PDB entry 7XAM | electron microscopy, 3.50 A resolution | chains A and M of the 34 polymer chains in the assembly

== Chain A ==
Molecule: 23S rRNA
From: Mycolicibacterium smegmatis MC2 155
Sequence (3120 nucleotides; each row starts with the number of its first residue):
     1 UAAGUGUUUA AGGGCGCAUG GUGGAUGCCU UGGCACUGGG AGCCGAUGAA GGACGUAGGA
    61 GGCUGCGAUA AGCCUCGGGG AGCUGUCAAC CGAGCGUUGA UCCGAGGAUG UCCGAAUGGG
   121 GAAACCCGGC ACGAGUGAUG UCGUGUCACC AGGCGCUGAA UAUAUAGGCG UCUGGGGGGA
   181 ACGCGGGGAA GUGAAACAUC UCAGUACCCG UAGGAAGAGA AAACAAAAUG UGAUUCCGUG
   241 AGUAGUGGCG AGCGAAAGCG GAGGAUGGCU AAACCGUAUG CAUGUGAUAC CGGGUAGGGG
   301 UUGUGUGUGC GGGGUUGUGG GACCUAUCUU UCCGGCUCUA CCUGGCUGGA GGGCAGUGAG
   361 AAAAUGUUGU GGUUAGCGGA AAUGGCUUGG GAUGGCCUGC CGUAGACGGU GAGAGCCCGG
   421 UACGUGAAAA CCCGACGUCU GUCUUGAUGG UGUUCCCGAG UAGCAGCGGG CCCGUGGAAU
   481 CUGCUGUGAA UCUGCCGGGA CCACCCGGUA AGCCUGAAUA CUUCCCAGUG ACCGAUAGCG
   541 GAUUAGUACC GUGAGGGAAU GGUGAAAAGU ACCCCGGGAG GGGAGUGAAA GAGUACCUGA
   601 AACCGUGCGC UUACAAUCCG UCAGAGCCCU CGACGUGUCG UGGGGUGAUG GCGUGCCUUU
   661 UGAAGAAUGA GCCUGCGAGU CAGGGACAUG UCGCGAGGUU AACCCGGGUG GGGUAGCCGC
   721 AGCGAAAGCG AGUCUGAAUA GGGCGUAUCC ACACAAGAGU GUGUGGUGUA GUGGUGUGUU
   781 CUGGACCCGA AGCGGAGUGA UCUACCCAUG GCCAGGGUGA AGCGCGGGUA AGACCGCGUG
   841 GAGGCCCGAA CCCACUUAGG UUGAAGACUG AGGGGAUGAG CUGUGGGUAG GGGUGAAAGG
   901 CCAAUCAAAC UCCGUGAUAG CUGGUUCUCC CCGAAAUGCA UUUAGGUGCA GCGUCGCAUG
   961 UUUCUUGCCG GAGGUAGAGC UACUGGAUGG CCGAUGGGCC CCACAGGGUU ACUGACGUCA
  1021 GCCAAACUCC GAAUGCCGGU AAGUCCAAGA GUGCGGCAGU GAGACGGCGG GGGAUAAGCU
  1081 CCGUGCGUCG AGAGGGAAAC AGCCCAGAUC GCCGGCUAAG GCCCCUAAGC GUGUGCUAAG
  1141 UGGAAAAGGA UGUGCAGUCG CGAAGACAAC CAGGAGGUUG GCUUAGAAGC AGCCACCCUU
  1201 GAAAGAGUGC GUAAUAGCUC ACUGGUCAAG UGAUUGUGCG CCGAUAAUGU AGCGGGGCUC
  1261 AAGCACACCG CCGAAGCCGC GGCAGCCAAC GUGUUGGCUG GGUAGGGGAG CGUCCUGCAU
  1321 CCGGUGAAGC CGCCGAGUGA UCGAGUGGUG GAGGGUGUGG GAGUGAGAAU GCAGGCAUGA
  1381 GUAGCGAUUA GGCAAGUGAG AACCUUGCCC GCCGAAAGAC CAAGGGUUCC UGGGCCAGGC
  1441 CAGUCCGCCC AGGGUGAGUC GGGACCUAAG GCGAGGCCGA CAGGCGUAGU CGAUGGACAA
  1501 CGGGUUGAUA UUCCCGUACC CGUGUAUGUG CGUCCAUGAU GAAUCAGCGG UACUAACCAU
  1561 CCAAAACCAC CGUGACCGCA CCUUUCGGGG UGUGGCGUUG GUGGGGCUGC AUGGGACCUU
  1621 CGUUGGUAGU AGUCAAGCGA UGGGGUGACG CAGGAAGGUA GCCGUACCGG UCAGUGGUAA
  1681 UACCGGGGUA AGCCUGUAGG GAGUCAGAUA GGUAAAUCCG UCUGGCAUAU AUCCUGAGAG
  1741 GUGAUGCAUA GCCGAGUGAG GCGAAUUCGG UGAUCCUAUG CUGCCGAGAA AAGCCUCUAG
  1801 CGAGGACAUA CACGGCCCGU ACCCCAAACC AACACAGGUG GUCAGGUAGA GAAUACUAAG
  1861 GCGUACGAGU GAACUAUGGU UAAGGAACUC GGCAAAAUGC CCCCGUAACU UCGGGAGAAG
  1921 GGGGACCCAC AUGGCGUGUA AGCCUUUACG GCCCAAGCGU GAGUGGGUGG CACAAACCAG
  1981 UGAGAAGCGA CUGUUUACUA AAAACACAGG UCCGUGCGAA GUCGCAAGAC GAUGUAUACG
  2041 GACUGACGCC UGCCCGGUGC UGGAAGGUUA AGAGGACCCG UUAACUCCCU UUGGGGGUGA
  2101 AGCGGAGAAU UUAAGCCCCA GUAAACGGCG GUGGUAACUA UAACCAUCCU AAGGUAGCGA
  2161 AAUUCCUUGU CGGGUAAGUU CCGACCUGCA CGAAUGGCGU AACGACUUCU CAACUGUCUC
  2221 AACCAUAGAC UCGGCGAAAU UGCACUACGA GUAAAGAUGC UCGUUACGCG CGGCAGGACG
  2281 AAAAGACCCC GGGACCUUCA CUACAACUUG GUAUUGGUGC UCGAUACGGU UUGUGUAGGA
  2341 UAGGUGGGAG ACUGUGAAGC UCACACGCCA GUGUGGGUGG AGUCGUUGUU GAAAUACCAC
  2401 UCUGAUCGUA UUGGGCCUCU AACCUCGGAC CGUAUAUCCG GUUCAGGGAC AGUGCCUGGU
  2461 GGGUAGUUUA ACUGGGGCGG UUGCCUCCUA AAAUGUAACG GAGGCGCCCA AAGGUUCCCU
  2521 CAACCUGGAC GGCAAUCAGG UGUUGAGUGU AAGUGCACAA GGGAGCUUGA CUGCGAGACG
  2581 GACAUGUCGA GCAGGGACGA AAGUCGGGAC UAGUGAUCCG GCACCUCUGA GUGGAAGGGG
  2641 UGUCGCUCAA CGGAUAAAAG GUACCCCGGG GAUAACAGGC UGAUCUUCCC CAAGAGUCCA
  2701 UAUCGACGGG AUGGUUUGGC ACCUCGAUGU CGGCUCGUCG CAUCCUGGGG CUGGAGCAGG
  2761 UCCCAAGGGU UGGGCUGUUC GCCCAUUAAA GCGGCACGCG AGCUGGGUUU AGAACGUCGU
  2821 GAGACAGUUC GGUCUCUAUC CGCCGCGCGC GUCAGAAGCU UGAGGAAACC UGUCCCUAGU
  2881 ACGAGAGGAC CGGGACGGAC GAACCUCUGG UAUACCAGUU GUCCCACCAG GGGCACGGCU
  2941 GGAUAGCCAC GUUCGGACAG GAUAACCGCU GAAAGCAUCU AAGCGGGAAA CCUCUUCCAA
  3001 GACCAGGCUU CUCACCCUCU AGGAGGGAUA AGGCCCCCCG CAGACCACGG GAUUGAUAGA
  3061 CCAGACCUGG AAGCCUAGUA AUAGGUGCAG GGAACUGGCA CUAACCGGCC GAAAACUUAC
Disordered / not traced: 1, 1562-1609, 2136-2144
Metal / ion sites: Mg2+ site 1 near G13 (its only coordinating residue here); Mg2+ site 2: C28, G1354; Mg2+ site 3: C43, G214; Mg2+ site 4 near U56 (its only coordinating residue here); Mg2+ site 5 near U69 (its only coordinating residue here); Mg2+ site 6 near U117 (its only coordinating residue here); Mg2+ site 7: A159, U163; Mg2+ site 8: G191, U2467; Mg2+ site 9 near G191 (its only coordinating residue here); Mg2+ site 10: A196, C197; Mg2+ site 11 near G204 (its only coordinating residue here); Mg2+ site 12 near G217 (its only coordinating residue here); 233 more Mg2+ sites not listed

== Chain M ==
Molecule: 50S ribosomal protein L15
From: Mycolicibacterium smegmatis MC2 155
UniProtKB: A0QSG8 (A0QSG8_MYCS2); residue numbers follow UniProt; this construct covers 1-147
Sequence (147 residues; each row starts with the number of its first residue):
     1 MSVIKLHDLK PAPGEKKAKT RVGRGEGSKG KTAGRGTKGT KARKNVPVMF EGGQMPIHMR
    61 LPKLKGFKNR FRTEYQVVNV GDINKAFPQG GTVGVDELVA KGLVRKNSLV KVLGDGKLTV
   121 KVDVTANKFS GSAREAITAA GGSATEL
Disordered / not traced: 1-2
Metal / ion sites: Mg2+ site 1: Glu-26 (shared with A1304(A) of chain A); Mg2+ site 2: Gly-34 (shared with A1058(A), G1306(A) of chain A)

== How chain A and chain M interact ==
Pairs across the interface (155):
  A195(A) with Phe-50(M), base contact
  A244(A) with Arg-70(M), sugar contact
  G245(A) with Lys-68(M), phosphate contact
  C249(A) with Lys-63(M), hydrogen bond to the sugar
  G250(A) with Met-59(M), phosphate contact
  A251(A) with Met-49(M), phosphate contact; His-58(M), phosphate contact
  U658(A) with Glu-26(M), phosphate contact; Lys-31(M), phosphate contact
  U659(A) with Lys-31(M), salt bridge to the phosphate; Lys-38(M), phosphate contact
  U660(A) with Lys-38(M), salt bridge to the phosphate
  G679(A) with Val-22(M), sugar contact; Arg-24(M), salt bridge to the phosphate; Thr-32(M), base contact; Ala-33(M), base contact; Arg-35(M), hydrogen bond to the base
  U680(A) with Lys-19(M), salt bridge to the phosphate
  G690(A) with Gly-14(M), hydrogen bond to the sugar; Glu-15(M), hydrogen bond to the base
  U691(A) with Ala-12(M), sugar contact; Pro-13(M), sugar contact; Gly-14(M), sugar contact; Glu-15(M), sugar contact
  G697(A) with Lys-101(M), phosphate contact
  U714(A) with Lys-106(M), hydrogen bond to the sugar
  C718(A) with Arg-105(M), base contact
  G719(A) with Arg-105(M), hydrogen bond to the base
  C720(A) with Gln-76(M), base contact; Arg-105(M), base contact
  A721(A) with Val-77(M), base contact; Asn-79(M), hydrogen bond to the base; Leu-113(M), base contact
  G724(A) with Arg-72(M), hydrogen bond to the base
  A725(A) with Lys-65(M), sugar contact; Gly-66(M), sugar contact; Phe-67(M), hydrogen bond to the sugar
  A726(A) with Phe-67(M), sugar contact; Asn-69(M), hydrogen bond to the phosphate
  A727(A) with Asn-69(M), hydrogen bond to the phosphate; Arg-72(M), salt bridge to the phosphate
  G728(A) with Arg-72(M), hydrogen bond to the base; Thr-73(M), phosphate contact
  G730(A) with Val-77(M), base contact; Lys-111(M), salt bridge to the phosphate; Leu-113(M), base contact; Ser-130(M), phosphate contact; Gly-131(M), hydrogen bond to the phosphate
  A731(A) with Leu-113(M), phosphate contact; Gly-114(M), hydrogen bond to the phosphate; Asp-115(M), base contact; Ser-130(M), hydrogen bond to the phosphate; Ser-132(M), hydrogen bond to the phosphate
  G765(A) with Lys-117(M), salt bridge to the phosphate
  G776(A) with Lys-16(M), sugar contact; Lys-17(M), hydrogen bond to the sugar
  U777(A) with Lys-17(M), sugar contact; Thr-20(M), phosphate contact
  G778(A) with Lys-19(M), phosphate contact; Thr-20(M), hydrogen bond to the phosphate
  C781(A) with Asn-45(M), hydrogen bond to the phosphate
  C786(A) with Arg-35(M), salt bridge to the phosphate; Ala-42(M), hydrogen bond to the base
  A919(A) with Lys-44(M), salt bridge to the phosphate
  G920(A) with Thr-40(M), hydrogen bond to the sugar; Lys-44(M), salt bridge to the phosphate
  C921(A) with Gly-39(M), phosphate contact
  U922(A) with Lys-38(M), salt bridge to the phosphate; Arg-43(M), hydrogen bond to the base
  G923(A) with Lys-38(M), salt bridge to the phosphate; Arg-43(M), hydrogen bond to the base
  U925(A) with Gly-23(M), hydrogen bond to the sugar; Lys-31(M), hydrogen bond to the base
  U926(A) with Gly-23(M), phosphate contact; Arg-24(M), hydrogen bond to the base; Gly-25(M), hydrogen bond to the phosphate; Gly-30(M), phosphate contact; Lys-31(M), hydrogen bond to the phosphate
  C927(A) with Arg-24(M), sugar contact; Gly-25(M), phosphate contact
  U928(A) with Gly-25(M), phosphate contact; Glu-26(M), phosphate contact; Gly-27(M), hydrogen bond to the phosphate; Ser-28(M), base contact
  C929(A) with Gly-27(M), base contact
  A940(A) with Gln-54(M), hydrogen bond to the sugar
  U941(A) with Gly-52(M), hydrogen bond to the sugar; Gly-53(M), sugar contact; Gln-54(M), sugar contact
  G946(A) with Thr-40(M), hydrogen bond to the sugar; Gly-52(M), hydrogen bond to the base
  U947(A) with Gly-39(M), phosphate contact; Thr-40(M), hydrogen bond to the phosphate; Lys-41(M), hydrogen bond to the phosphate; Val-46(M), phosphate contact; Phe-50(M), sugar contact; Gly-52(M), base contact
  G948(A) with Lys-41(M), salt bridge to the phosphate; Phe-50(M), sugar contact; Glu-51(M), sugar contact
  G1059(A) with Gly-34(M), sugar contact; Arg-35(M), sugar contact; Gly-36(M), phosphate contact
  U1060(A) with Gly-36(M), phosphate contact; Thr-37(M), hydrogen bond to the phosphate
  G1061(A) with Lys-41(M), base contact
  A1304(A) with Gly-36(M), sugar contact
  G1305(A) with Thr-32(M), phosphate contact; Gly-34(M), hydrogen bond to the phosphate; Arg-35(M), phosphate contact; Gly-36(M), phosphate contact
  G1306(A) with Lys-29(M), salt bridge to the phosphate
  G1307(A) with Lys-29(M), salt bridge to the phosphate
  G1308(A) with Lys-17(M), salt bridge to the phosphate
  G1317(A) with Leu-6(M), base contact; His-7(M), base contact
  C1318(A) with Leu-6(M), sugar contact; His-7(M), hydrogen bond to the sugar
  A1319(A) with His-7(M), hydrogen bond to the sugar
  G1357(A) with His-7(M), base contact
  U1358(A) with His-7(M), hydrogen bond to the sugar; Lys-10(M), phosphate contact
  G1359(A) with Lys-10(M), phosphate contact
  G1360(A) with Lys-16(M), salt bridge to the phosphate
  U1364(A) with Arg-21(M), hydrogen bond to the base
  G1365(A) with Arg-21(M), salt bridge to the phosphate; Arg-24(M), salt bridge to the phosphate
  A2582(A) with Gln-54(M), base contact
  C2583(A) with Arg-60(M), hydrogen bond to the base
  A2584(A) with Arg-60(M), sugar contact
  A2616(A) with Met-55(M), base contact; Arg-60(M), hydrogen bond to the sugar
  U2617(A) with Met-59(M), hydrogen bond to the sugar; Arg-60(M), sugar contact; Leu-61(M), phosphate contact; Pro-62(M), phosphate contact
  C2618(A) with Pro-62(M), phosphate contact; Lys-63(M), hydrogen bond to the phosphate
  C2619(A) with Lys-63(M), salt bridge to the phosphate
  C2627(A) with Phe-67(M), base contact
  U2628(A) with Phe-67(M), sugar contact
  G2629(A) with Phe-71(M), sugar contact
  A2630(A) with Arg-70(M), hydrogen bond to the base; Phe-71(M), sugar contact
  G2638(A) with Phe-67(M), base contact
  G2639(A) with Gly-66(M), hydrogen bond to the phosphate; Phe-67(M), sugar contact
  G2640(A) with Lys-65(M), hydrogen bond to the phosphate; Gly-66(M), hydrogen bond to the phosphate
  U2641(A) with Lys-65(M), salt bridge to the phosphate
  G2652(A) with Gln-54(M), sugar contact; Met-55(M), hydrogen bond to the sugar; Arg-60(M), base contact
  G2653(A) with Met-55(M), base contact
  A2654(A) with Met-55(M), phosphate contact
Other interface residues (no listed pair), chain A (92 interface residues in all): G252, C692, C723, C729, G774, U780, C787, A1058, G1361, U2585
Other interface residues (no listed pair), chain M (81 interface residues in all): Leu-9, Pro-11, Ala-18, Ile-57, Tyr-75, Gly-102, Leu-103, Phe-129

== Overview ==
92 residues of chain A face 81 of chain M across their interface; the contacts include 50 hydrogen bonds and
21 salt bridges. Polar pairs include G679(A)/Arg-35(M), G690(A)/Glu-15(M) and G719(A)/Arg-105(M). C28(A) and
G1354(A) form the Mg2+ site 2.
Here chain A is 23S rRNA and chain M is 50S ribosomal protein L15, both from Mycolicibacterium smegmatis MC2
155. Entry 7XAM (Mycobacterium smegmatis 50S ribosomal subunit from Stationary phase of growth) was determined
by electron microscopy, deposited together with 7Y41.
